1EHK - chains A and B of the 3 polymer chains in the assembly; structure by X-ray diffraction, 2.40 A resolution.

== Chain A ==
Protein: BA3-type cytochrome-C oxidase
Source organism: Thermus thermophilus
Notes: EC 1.9.3.1; fragment: subunit i
Reference sequence: Q5SJ79 (COX1_THET8); residues 1-562 here = UniProt positions 1-562
Amino-acid sequence (562 residues; each row starts with the number of its first residue):
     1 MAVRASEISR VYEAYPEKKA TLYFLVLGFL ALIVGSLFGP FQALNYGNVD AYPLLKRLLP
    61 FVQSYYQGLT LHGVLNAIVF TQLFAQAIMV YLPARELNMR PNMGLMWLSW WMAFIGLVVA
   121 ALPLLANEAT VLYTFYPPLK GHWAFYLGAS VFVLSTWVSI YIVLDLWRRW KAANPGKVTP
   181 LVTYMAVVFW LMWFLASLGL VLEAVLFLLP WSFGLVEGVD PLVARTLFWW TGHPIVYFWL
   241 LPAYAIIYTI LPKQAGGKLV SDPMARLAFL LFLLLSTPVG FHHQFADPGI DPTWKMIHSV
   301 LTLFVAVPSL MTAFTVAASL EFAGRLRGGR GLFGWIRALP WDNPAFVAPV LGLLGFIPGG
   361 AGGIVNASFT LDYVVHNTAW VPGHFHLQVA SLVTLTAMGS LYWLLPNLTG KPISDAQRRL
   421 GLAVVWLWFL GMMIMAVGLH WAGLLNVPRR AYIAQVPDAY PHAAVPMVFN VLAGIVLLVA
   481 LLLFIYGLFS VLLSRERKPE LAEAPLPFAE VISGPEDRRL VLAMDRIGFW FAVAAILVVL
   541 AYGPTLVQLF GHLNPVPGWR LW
Unresolved in the structure: 1-13, 496-500
Curated features (UniProtKB/Swiss-Prot):
  - binding site (Fe(II)-heme a): His-72, His-386
  - binding site (Cu cation): His-233, Tyr-237, His-282, His-283
  - binding site (heme a3): His-384
  - cross-link: His-233 to Tyr-237 (1'-histidyl-3'-tyrosine (His-Tyr))
Covalent attachments: covalent link His-233/Tyr-237
Bound ions: heme Fe: His-72, His-386; Cu ion: His-233, His-282, His-283; heme-as Fe near His-384 (its only coordinating residue here)
Ligand contacts:
  - heme-as (HAS): Tyr-133, Thr-134, Trp-229, His-233, Val-236, Tyr-237, Trp-239, Leu-240, Tyr-244, His-282, His-283, Phe-285, Thr-302, Val-305, Ala-306, Ser-309, Leu-310, Thr-312, Ala-313, Val-316, Ala-317, Leu-320, Trp-335, Ile-336, Trp-341, Val-350, Leu-353, Leu-354, Phe-356, Ile-357, Gly-360, Gly-363, Ile-364, Asn-366, Ala-367, Asp-372, His-376, Asn-377, Val-381, His-384, Phe-385, Gln-388, Val-389, Val-393, Arg-449, Arg-450
  - heme (HEM): Leu-32, Ser-36, Gly-39, Pro-40, Gln-42, Ala-43, Tyr-46, Tyr-65, Leu-69, His-72, Gly-73, Asn-76, Ala-77, Phe-80, Thr-81, Leu-132, Tyr-133, Pro-382, Phe-385, His-386, Val-389, Ala-390, Thr-394, Trp-428, Met-432, Met-435, Arg-449, Arg-450, Ala-451, Leu-477
From the paper describing this entry:
  - heme coordination: His-72, His-386
  - Cu ion coordination: His-233, His-282, His-283
  - contacts within the chain: Tyr-136/Trp-229 (hydrogen bond), Trp-229/His-283 (pi stacking), His-233/Tyr-237 (covalent link)

== Chain B ==
Protein: BA3-type cytochrome-C oxidase
Source organism: Thermus thermophilus
Notes: EC 1.9.3.1; fragment: subunit ii
Reference sequence: Q5SJ80 (COX2_THET8); residue numbers follow UniProt; this construct covers 1-168
Amino-acid sequence (168 residues; row label = number of the first residue in the row):
     1 MVDEHKAHKA ILAYEKGWLA FSLAMLFVFI ALIAYTLATH TAGVIPAGKL ERVDPTTVRQ
    61 EGPWADPAQA VVQTGPNQYT VYVLAFAFGY QPNPIEVPQG AEIVFKITSP DVIHGFHVEG
   121 TNINVEVLPG EVSTVRYTFK RPGEYRIICN QYCGLGHQNM FGTIVVKE
Unresolved in the structure: 1-2
Curated features (UniProtKB/Swiss-Prot):
  - binding site (Cu cation): His-114, Cys-149, Cys-153, His-157
Bound ions: dinuclear copper ion: His-114, Cys-149, Gln-151, Cys-153, His-157, Met-160
From the paper describing this entry:
  - dinuclear copper ion coordination: His-114, Cys-149, Gln-151, Cys-153, His-157, Met-160

== How chain A and chain B interact ==
Pairs across the interface - 111 pairs, chain A then chain B:
  Ser-64(A) / Leu-155(B)
  Tyr-66(A) / Tyr-152(B)  hydrophobic
  Tyr-66(A) / Leu-155(B)  hydrophobic
  Tyr-66(A) / His-157(B)
  Tyr-66(A) / Gln-158(B)  hydrogen bond
  Thr-130(A) / Tyr-152(B)  hydrogen bond (backbone-side chain)
  Leu-132(A) / Tyr-152(B)  hydrophobic
  Tyr-136(A) / Gln-151(B)
  Pro-137(A) / Ile-113(B)
  Pro-138(A) / Asp-111(B)
  Pro-138(A) / Val-112(B)
  Leu-139(A) / Tyr-152(B)  hydrophobic
  Asp-220(A) / Arg-52(B)  salt bridge
  Pro-221(A) / Pro-129(B)
  Leu-222(A) / Leu-50(B)  hydrophobic
  Leu-222(A) / Leu-128(B)  hydrophobic
  Arg-225(A) / Ile-113(B)
  Arg-225(A) / Glu-126(B)  salt bridge
  Arg-225(A) / Gln-151(B)
  Lys-258(A) / Glu-4(B)  salt bridge
  Val-260(A) / His-8(B)  hydrogen bond (backbone-side chain)
  Val-260(A) / Ile-11(B)  hydrophobic
  Met-264(A) / Glu-15(B)
  Phe-285(A) / Pro-46(B)
  Ala-286(A) / Asn-124(B)
  Ala-286(A) / Val-125(B)
  Ala-286(A) / Glu-126(B)  hydrogen bond (backbone-backbone)
  Asp-287(A) / Pro-46(B)
  Asp-287(A) / Glu-126(B)
  Pro-288(A) / Glu-126(B)
  Pro-288(A) / Glu-131(B)
  Pro-288(A) / Val-132(B)
  Pro-288(A) / Ser-133(B)
  Gly-289(A) / Ala-47(B)  hydrogen bond (backbone-backbone)
  Gly-289(A) / Gly-48(B)
  Gly-289(A) / Leu-50(B)
  Ile-290(A) / Gly-48(B)
  Asp-291(A) / Gly-48(B)
  Met-296(A) / Ile-30(B)  hydrophobic
  Met-296(A) / Ile-33(B)  hydrophobic
  Val-300(A) / Ile-30(B)  hydrophobic
  Leu-303(A) / Leu-26(B)
  Leu-303(A) / Ile-30(B)  hydrophobic
  Val-307(A) / Leu-19(B)  hydrophobic
  Val-307(A) / Leu-26(B)  hydrophobic
  Leu-310(A) / Trp-18(B)  hydrogen bond (backbone-side chain)
  Leu-310(A) / Ser-22(B)
  Met-311(A) / Glu-15(B)
  Phe-314(A) / Ile-11(B)
  Phe-314(A) / Tyr-14(B)  hydrophobic
  Phe-314(A) / Glu-15(B)
  Phe-314(A) / Trp-18(B)
  Thr-315(A) / Glu-15(B)  hydrogen bond
  Ala-318(A) / Ile-11(B)  hydrophobic
  Phe-322(A) / Glu-4(B)
  Ile-364(A) / Phe-29(B)  hydrophobic
  Ser-368(A) / Ile-33(B)
  Thr-370(A) / Thr-36(B)  hydrogen bond
  Thr-370(A) / Leu-37(B)
  Thr-370(A) / Ile-45(B)
  Tyr-373(A) / Val-44(B)  hydrophobic
  Tyr-373(A) / Ile-45(B)
  Tyr-373(A) / Pro-46(B)
  Tyr-373(A) / Asn-122(B)
  Tyr-373(A) / Asn-124(B)
  Val-374(A) / Asn-122(B)
  His-376(A) / Asn-124(B)  hydrogen bond (backbone-side chain)
  His-376(A) / Glu-126(B)  salt bridge
  His-376(A) / Asn-150(B)
  Asn-377(A) / Glu-126(B)
  Asn-377(A) / Asn-150(B)
  Asn-377(A) / Gln-151(B)
  Thr-378(A) / His-117(B)
  Leu-445(A) / Glu-119(B)
  Asn-446(A) / His-117(B)
  Asn-446(A) / Glu-119(B)
  Asn-446(A) / Gly-120(B)
  Asn-446(A) / Ile-148(B)
  Pro-448(A) / Ile-148(B)  hydrophobic
  Arg-449(A) / His-157(B)
  Arg-450(A) / Gln-151(B)
  Arg-450(A) / His-157(B)  hydrogen bond (backbone-side chain)
  Ala-451(A) / His-157(B)
  Tyr-452(A) / Gln-158(B)
  Gln-455(A) / Gln-158(B)
  Val-456(A) / Gln-158(B)
  Ala-459(A) / Arg-146(B)  hydrogen bond (backbone-side chain)
  Tyr-460(A) / Arg-146(B)
  Tyr-460(A) / Phe-161(B)
  Ile-512(A) / Glu-4(B)
  Ile-512(A) / His-8(B)  hydrogen bond (backbone-side chain)
  Ser-513(A) / His-8(B)
  Gly-514(A) / His-8(B)
  Glu-516(A) / Leu-12(B)
  Asp-517(A) / His-8(B)  salt bridge
  Gln-548(A) / Leu-50(B)
  His-552(A) / Arg-52(B)  hydrogen bond (backbone-side chain)
  Asn-554(A) / Arg-52(B)
  Asn-554(A) / Val-53(B)  hydrogen bond (side chain-backbone)
  Asn-554(A) / Gly-130(B)  hydrogen bond (side chain-backbone)
  Val-556(A) / Pro-55(B)  hydrophobic
  Val-556(A) / Pro-129(B)
  Trp-559(A) / Pro-110(B)
  Trp-559(A) / Asp-111(B)
  Trp-559(A) / Val-112(B)  hydrophobic
  Leu-561(A) / Ala-87(B)  hydrophobic
  Leu-561(A) / Val-112(B)  hydrophobic
  Leu-561(A) / Cys-153(B)
  Leu-561(A) / Gly-154(B)
  Leu-561(A) / Leu-155(B)  hydrogen bond (backbone-backbone)
  Trp-562(A) / Leu-155(B)
Interface residues without a listed pair, chain A (72 interface residues in all): Val-131, Pro-292, Lys-295, Ser-299, Phe-304, Phe-369, Ile-453, Leu-549, Pro-557
Interface residues without a listed pair, chain B (63 interface residues in all): His-5, Ala-7, Lys-16, Leu-23, Phe-27, Lys-49, Thr-56, Phe-88, Cys-149, Asn-159
Interface features reported in the paper:
  - interface residues, chain B: Glu-4(B)

== In short ==
72 residues of chain A and 63 residues of chain B are in contact, with 16 hydrogen bonds and 5 salt bridges.
Polar contacts include Asp-220(A)/Arg-52(B), Arg-225(A)/Glu-126(B) and Lys-258(A)/Glu-4(B). Chain A binds heme
and heme-as. The paper reports the interface residue Glu-4(B); dinuclear copper ion coordination by
His-114(B), Cys-149(B) and Gln-151(B) among others.
Here chain A is BA3-type cytochrome-C oxidase and chain B is BA3-type cytochrome-C oxidase, both from Thermus
thermophilus. Entry 1EHK (Crystal structure of the aberrant BA3-cytochrome-C oxidase from thermus
thermophilus) was determined by X-ray diffraction.
